PDB entry 8TW4 | electron microscopy, 3.30 A resolution | chains B and F of the 8 polymer chains in the assembly

Chain B:
Molecule: T cell receptor beta variable 6-5, T cell receptor beta chain MC.7.G5, MCHERRY fusion protein
From: Homo sapiens
UniProtKB: chimeric construct of A0A0K0K1A5, P0DTU4, A0A4D6FVK6: residues 1-114 from A0A0K0K1A5 (TVB65_HUMAN) positions 1-114 (same numbers); residues 128-311 from P0DTU4 positions 132-315 (UniProt number = residue number + 4); residues 322-556 from A0A4D6FVK6 positions 2-236 (UniProt number = residue number - 320)
Amino-acid sequence (556 residues; each row starts with the number of its first residue):
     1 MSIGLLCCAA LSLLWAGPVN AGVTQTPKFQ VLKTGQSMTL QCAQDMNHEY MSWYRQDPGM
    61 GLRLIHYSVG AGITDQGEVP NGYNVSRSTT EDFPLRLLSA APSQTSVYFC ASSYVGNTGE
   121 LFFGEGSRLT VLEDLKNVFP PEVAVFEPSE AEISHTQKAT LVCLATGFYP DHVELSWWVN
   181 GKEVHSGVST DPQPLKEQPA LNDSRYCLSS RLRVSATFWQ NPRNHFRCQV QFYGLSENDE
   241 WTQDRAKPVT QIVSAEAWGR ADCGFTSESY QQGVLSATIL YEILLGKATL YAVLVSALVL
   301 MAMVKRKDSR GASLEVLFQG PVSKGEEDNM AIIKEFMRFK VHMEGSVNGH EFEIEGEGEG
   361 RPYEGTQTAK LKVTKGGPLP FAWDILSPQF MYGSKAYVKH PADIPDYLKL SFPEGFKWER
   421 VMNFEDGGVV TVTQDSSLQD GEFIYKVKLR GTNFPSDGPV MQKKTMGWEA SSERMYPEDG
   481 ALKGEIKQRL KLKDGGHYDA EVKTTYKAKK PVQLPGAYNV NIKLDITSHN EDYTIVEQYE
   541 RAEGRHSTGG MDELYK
Disordered / not traced: 1-22, 28-31, 75-87, 199-203, 215-218, 259-273, 305-556
Sequence notes: linker (115-127, 312-321)
Disulfide bonds: Cys-42/Cys-110, Cys-163/Cys-228
Swiss-Prot annotation at these positions:
  - glycosylation (N-linked (GlcNAc...) asparagine): Asn-84, Asn-202
  - region: Cys-263 to Ala-277 (Connecting peptide)

Chain F:
Molecule: T-cell surface glycoprotein CD3 epsilon chain
From: Homo sapiens
UniProtKB: P07766 (CD3E_HUMAN); numbering as in UniProt (aligned over 1-207)
Amino-acid sequence (207 residues; numbered 1 to 207; the number before each row is that of its first residue):
     1 MQSGTHWRVL GLCLLSVGVW GQDGNEEMGG ITQTPYKVSI SGTTVILTCP QYPGSEILWQ
    61 HNDKNIGGDE DDKNIGSDED HLSLKEFSEL EQSGYYVCYP RGSKPEDANF YLYLRARVCE
   121 NCMEMDVMSV ATIVIVDICI TGGLLLLVYY WSKNRKAKAK PVTRGAGAGG RQRGQNKERP
   181 PPVPNPDYEP IRKGQRDLYS GLNQRRI
Disordered / not traced: 1-35, 65-73, 123-207
Disulfide bonds: Cys-49/Cys-98, Cys-119/Cys-122

Chain B / chain F interface:
Residue-residue contacts - 25 pairs, chain B then chain F:
  Glu-142(B) with Glu-91(F)
  Val-143(B) with Leu-90(F)
  Glu-237(B) with Pro-105(F); Glu-106(F); Tyr-111(F)
  Asn-238(B) with Glu-106(F)
  Asp-239(B) with Pro-105(F); Glu-106(F)
  Gln-243(B) with Leu-58(F); Trp-59(F), hydrogen bond (side chain-backbone); Gln-60(F); Asp-63(F); Tyr-99(F)
  Arg-245(B) with Asp-63(F), hydrogen bond (backbone-side chain)
  Ala-246(B) with Trp-59(F); Gln-60(F); Asp-63(F), hydrogen bond (backbone-side chain)
  Lys-247(B) with Gln-60(F), hydrogen bond (backbone-backbone)
  Val-249(B) with Tyr-111(F)
  Gln-251(B) with Gly-94(F); Tyr-95(F), hydrogen bond (side chain-backbone)
  Val-253(B) with Leu-90(F)
  Ser-254(B) with Leu-90(F)
  Ala-255(B) with Leu-90(F), hydrophobic
  Ile-279(B) with Arg-117(F)
Interface residues without a listed pair, chain B (23 interface residues in all): Pro-140, Pro-141, Ala-144, Val-145, Trp-241, Asp-244, Thr-250, Glu-256
Interface residues without a listed pair, chain F (16 interface residues in all): His-61, Glu-89, Ser-93

Summary:
Chain B and chain F form an interface of 23 and 16 residues respectively; the contacts include 5 hydrogen
bonds. Polar pairs include Gln-243(B)/Trp-59(F), Arg-245(B)/Asp-63(F) and Ala-246(B)/Asp-63(F).
Here chain B is T cell receptor beta variable 6-5, T cell receptor beta chain MC.7.G5, MCHERRY fusion protein
and chain F is T-cell surface glycoprotein CD3 epsilon chain, both from Homo sapiens. Entry 8TW4 (TCR in
nanodisc ND-I) was determined by electron microscopy together with 8TW6 from the same study.
